Entry 4N3A (X-ray diffraction, 1.88 A resolution); this record covers chains A and B.

[Chain A]
Name: UDP-N-acetylglucosamine--peptide N-acetylglucosaminyltransferase 110 kDa subunit
Source organism: Homo sapiens
Notes: EC 2.4.1.255
UniProtKB: O15294 (OGT1_HUMAN); residues 313-1031 here correspond to UniProt positions 323-1041 (UniProt number = residue number + 10)
Sequence (723 residues; row label = number of the first residue in the row):
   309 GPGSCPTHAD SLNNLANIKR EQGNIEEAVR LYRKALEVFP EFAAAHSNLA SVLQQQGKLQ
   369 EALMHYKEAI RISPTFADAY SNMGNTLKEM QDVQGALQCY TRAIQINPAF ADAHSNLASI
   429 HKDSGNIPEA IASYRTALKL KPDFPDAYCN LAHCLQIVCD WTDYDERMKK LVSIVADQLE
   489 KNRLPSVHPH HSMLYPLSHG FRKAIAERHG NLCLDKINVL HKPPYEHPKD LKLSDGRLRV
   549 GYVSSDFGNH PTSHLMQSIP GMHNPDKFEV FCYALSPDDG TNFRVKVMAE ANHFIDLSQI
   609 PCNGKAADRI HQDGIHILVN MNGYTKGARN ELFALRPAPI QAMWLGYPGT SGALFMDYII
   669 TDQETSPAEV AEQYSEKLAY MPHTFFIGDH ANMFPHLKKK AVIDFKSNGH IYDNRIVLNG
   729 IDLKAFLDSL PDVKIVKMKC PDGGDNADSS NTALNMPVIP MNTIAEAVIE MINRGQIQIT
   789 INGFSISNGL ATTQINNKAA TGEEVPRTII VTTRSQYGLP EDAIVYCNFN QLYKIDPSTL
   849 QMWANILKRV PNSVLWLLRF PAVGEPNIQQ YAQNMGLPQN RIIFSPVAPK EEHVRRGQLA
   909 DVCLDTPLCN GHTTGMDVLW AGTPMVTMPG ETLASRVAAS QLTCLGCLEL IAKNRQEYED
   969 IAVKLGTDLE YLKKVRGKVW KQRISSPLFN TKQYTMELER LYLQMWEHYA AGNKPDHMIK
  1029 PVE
Not modelled in the structure: 309-312, 715-718, 747-761, 1029-1031
Sequence notes: expression tag (309-312)
Small-molecule neighbours: UDP (uridine-5'-diphosphate): Pro559, His562, Phe837, Asn838, Gln839, Lys842, Leu866, Phe868, Val895, Ala896, Pro897, Lys898, His901, Arg904, Gly919, His920, Thr921, Thr922, Asp925
What the authors report for this chain:
  - mutagenesis - H498A, H558A: decreased catalytic activity on S/T glycosylation
  - mutagenesis - H498A, H558A: unchanged catalytic activity
  - mutagenesis - K842A: abolished catalytic activity
  - catalytic residues: Lys842 (citing earlier work)
  - mutagenesis - K842M: abolished catalytic activity on S/T glycosylation
  - mutagenesis - K842M: abolished catalytic activity (cleavage within the repeat region)

[Chain B]
Name: Host cell factor 1
Notes: fragment: HCF-1 pro-repeat2; engineered mutation(s): E10A
UniProtKB: P51610 (HCFC1_HUMAN); residues 1-26 here correspond to UniProt positions 1072-1097 (UniProt number = residue number + 1071)
Sequence (26 residues; numbered 1 to 26; the number before each row is that of its first residue):
     1 VRVCSNPPCA THETGTTNTA TTATSN
Not modelled in the structure: 1-12, 25-26
What the authors report for this chain:
  - mutagenesis - C9A, C9S: unchanged catalytic activity

[Interface between chain A and chain B]
Contacting residue pairs (46; chain A residue first):
  Asp318(A) - Ala23(B)
  Asp318(A) - Thr24(B)
  Asn321(A) - Thr21(B)  hydrogen bond (side chain-backbone)
  Asn321(A) - Ala23(B)
  Asn322(A) - Thr22(B)
  Asn322(A) - Ala23(B)  hydrogen bond (side chain-backbone)
  Asn325(A) - Thr21(B)  hydrogen bond (side chain-backbone)
  Asn325(A) - Thr22(B)
  Arg328(A) - Asn18(B)
  Arg328(A) - Ala20(B)
  Phe350(A) - Ala23(B)  hydrophobic
  Ala352(A) - Thr21(B)
  Asn356(A) - Thr19(B)
  Asn356(A) - Ala20(B)
  Asn356(A) - Thr21(B)  hydrogen bond (side chain-backbone)
  Ser359(A) - Asn18(B)
  Gln362(A) - Asn18(B)  hydrogen bond
  Phe384(A) - Thr21(B)
  Asp386(A) - Thr19(B)
  Asp386(A) - Thr21(B)  hydrogen bond
  Asn390(A) - Asn18(B)
  Asn390(A) - Thr19(B)  hydrogen bond (side chain-backbone)
  Asn393(A) - Thr16(B)  hydrogen bond
  Asn393(A) - Thr17(B)  hydrogen bond (side chain-backbone)
  Asn393(A) - Asn18(B)  hydrogen bond
  Lys396(A) - Thr14(B)  hydrogen bond (side chain-backbone)
  Lys396(A) - Thr16(B)
  Gln399(A) - Glu13(B)
  Tyr408(A) - Thr16(B)
  Phe418(A) - Thr19(B)
  Asp420(A) - Thr17(B)
  Asp420(A) - Thr19(B)  hydrogen bond
  Asn424(A) - Thr16(B)
  Asn424(A) - Thr17(B)  hydrogen bond (side chain-backbone)
  Ser427(A) - Thr14(B)
  Ser427(A) - Thr16(B)
  Lys430(A) - Thr14(B)
  Asp431(A) - Glu13(B)
  Asp431(A) - Thr14(B)  hydrogen bond
  Tyr442(A) - Thr14(B)
  Phe452(A) - Thr17(B)
  Asp454(A) - Thr16(B)
  Asp454(A) - Thr17(B)  hydrogen bond
  Asn458(A) - Thr14(B)
  Asn458(A) - Gly15(B)
  Lys634(A) - Glu13(B)
Interface residues without a listed pair, chain A (29 interface residues in all): Gln363

[In short]
The interface between chain A and chain B involves 29 residues on one side and 12 on the other, with 15
hydrogen bonds. Polar pairs include Asn321(A)-Thr21(B), Asn322(A)-Ala23(B) and Asn325(A)-Thr21(B). The paper
reports the catalytic residue Lys842(A); H498A and H558A of chain A reduce catalytic activity on S/T
glycosylation; 6 substitutions were tested in all.
Chain A is UDP-N-acetylglucosamine--peptide N-acetylglucosaminyltransferase 110 kDa subunit (Homo sapiens) and
chain B is Host cell factor 1; the structure, Crystal Structure of human O-GlcNAc transferase bound to a
peptide from HCF-1 pro-repeat 2 (1-26)E10A, was determined by X-ray diffraction together with 4N39, 4N3B and
4N3C from the same study.
